PDB entry 5BS7 | X-ray diffraction, 3.30 A resolution | chains A and B of the 6 polymer chains in the assembly

[Chain A (and B)]
Protein: Histone H3.2
Source organism: Xenopus laevis
Notes: chain B of this document is another copy of the same molecule, construct and numbering; everything in this record applies to it too
UniProtKB: P84233 (H32_XENLA); residues 25-135 here correspond to UniProt positions 26-136 (UniProt number = residue number + 1)
Chain sequence (111 residues; numbered 25 to 135; the number before each row is that of its first residue):
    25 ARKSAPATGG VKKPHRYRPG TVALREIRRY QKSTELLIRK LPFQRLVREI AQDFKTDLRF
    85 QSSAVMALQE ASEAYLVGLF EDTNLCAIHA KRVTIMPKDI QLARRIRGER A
Not modelled in the structure: 25-59, 135 (chain B: 25-59)
Reported in the primary citation:
  - mutagenesis - L126E/I130E: decreased binding to hSpt2(571-685)
  - mutagenesis - L126E/I130E: decreased binding to Protein SPT2 homolog

[How chain A and chain B interact]
Contacting residue pairs (17; chain A residue first):
  C110(A) with H113(B), hydrogen bond (backbone-side chain); I130(B), hydrophobic
  H113(A) with C110(B), hydrogen bond (side chain-backbone); R116(B); D123(B), salt bridge; L126(B)
  A114(A) with H113(B)
  K122(A) with H113(B)
  D123(A) with H113(B), salt bridge
  L126(A) with L109(B), hydrophobic; H113(B)
  A127(A) with I130(B)
  I130(A) with C110(B), hydrophobic; A127(B); I130(B), hydrophobic; R131(B)
  R131(A) with I130(B)
Also at the interface, not in a pair above, chain A (14 interface residues in all): D106, L109, A111, R116, R129
Also at the interface, not in a pair above, chain B (13 interface residues in all): D106, A114, K122, R129

[Summary]
14 residues of chain A and 13 residues of chain B are in contact, with 2 hydrogen bonds and 2 salt bridges.
Polar contacts include H113(A)-D123(B) and C110(A)-H113(B). From the paper: L126E/I130E of chain A reduce
binding to hSpt2(571-685); L126E/I130E of chain A reduce binding to Protein SPT2 homolog.
Chain A and chain B are both Histone H3.2 (Xenopus laevis); the structure, Structure of histone H3/H4 in
complex with Spt2, was determined by X-ray diffraction (same publication as 5BSA).
